7XAD - chains A and C; structure by X-ray diffraction, 3.00 A resolution.

# Chain A
Protein: Programmed cell death 1 ligand 1
Organism: Homo sapiens
Reference sequence: Q9NZQ7 (PD1L1_HUMAN); residue numbers follow UniProt; this construct covers 1-238
Sequence (238 residues; each row starts with the number of its first residue):
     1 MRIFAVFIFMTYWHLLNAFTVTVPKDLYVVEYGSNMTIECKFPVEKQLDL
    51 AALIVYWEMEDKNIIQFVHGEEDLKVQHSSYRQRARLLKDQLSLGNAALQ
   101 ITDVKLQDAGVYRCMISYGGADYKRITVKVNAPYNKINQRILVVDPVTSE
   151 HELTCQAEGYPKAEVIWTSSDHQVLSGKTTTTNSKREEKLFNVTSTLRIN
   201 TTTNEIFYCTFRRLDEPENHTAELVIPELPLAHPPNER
Unresolved in the structure: 1-17, 228-238
Construct notes: conflict E216 (Pro in Q9NZQ7), P217 (Glu in Q9NZQ7)
UniProt features mapped onto this chain:
  - glycosylation (N-linked (GlcNAc...) asparagine): N35, N192, N200, N219
Cystine bridges: C40-C114, C155-C209

# Chain C
Protein: DBL2_02 binder
Organism: chemical production metagenome
Sequence (105 residues; each row starts with the number of its first residue):
     1 MASNLLTSYEGSFKIQLILAKLELAKAPSQPLSQRNEELKRVEQRQDRLF
    51 DLLDQMDVEVNNSIGDASERATYKAKLREWKKTIQSDIKRPLQSLVDSGD
   101 GSGLE
Unresolved in the structure: 1-3, 100-105

# How chain A and chain C interact
Contacting residue pairs (24):
  I54(A) - K14(C)
  I54(A) - I15(C)  hydrophobic
  Y56(A) - I15(C)  hydrophobic
  Y56(A) - L19(C)  hydrophobic
  E58(A) - R45(C)  salt bridge
  D61(A) - Q44(C)
  Q66(A) - S12(C)  hydrogen bond
  Q66(A) - I15(C)
  D73(A) - S8(C)
  V76(A) - S8(C)
  R113(A) - R41(C)
  M115(A) - L19(C)  hydrophobic
  A121(A) - I18(C)  hydrophobic
  A121(A) - L22(C)
  D122(A) - L22(C)
  D122(A) - K26(C)  salt bridge
  Y123(A) - L19(C)  hydrophobic
  Y123(A) - L22(C)  hydrophobic
  Y123(A) - K26(C)
  Y123(A) - Q30(C)
  Y123(A) - E38(C)
  R125(A) - Q30(C)  hydrogen bond
  R125(A) - Q34(C)  hydrogen bond
  R125(A) - E38(C)  salt bridge
Interface residues without a listed pair, chain A (16 interface residues in all): V68, K75, S117
Interface residues without a listed pair, chain C (17 interface residues in all): L5, G11, E23

# In short
16 residues of chain A and 17 residues of chain C are in contact, with 3 hydrogen bonds and 3 salt bridges.
Polar contacts include E58(A)-R45(C), D122(A)-K26(C) and R125(A)-E38(C).
Chain A is Programmed cell death 1 ligand 1 (Homo sapiens) and chain C is DBL2_02 binder (chemical production
metagenome); the structure, Crystal strucutre of PD-L1 and DBL2_02 designed protein binder, was determined by
X-ray diffraction, deposited together with 7XYQ, 7ZRV, 7ZSD and 7ZSS.
